Entry 2XBY (X-ray diffraction, 2.02 A resolution); this record covers chains A and L.

[Chain A]
Protein: Activated factor xa heavy chain
From: Homo sapiens
Notes: EC 3.4.21.6; fragment: heavy chain, residues 235-475
Reference sequence: P00742 (FA10_HUMAN); the construct lacks a stretch of the UniProt sequence and is renumbered around it, so the offset changes along the chain: 16-61 = UniProt 235-280; 62-124 = UniProt 282-344; 125-131 = UniProt 346-352; 132-145 = UniProt 355-368; 4 more segments
Sequence (241 residues; row label = number of the first residue in the row; note: 2 numbers in that range are skipped by the numbering (no residue carries them; nothing is unmodelled there); a row labelled like 131A-131B holds insertion residues (131A, then the next letters in order)):
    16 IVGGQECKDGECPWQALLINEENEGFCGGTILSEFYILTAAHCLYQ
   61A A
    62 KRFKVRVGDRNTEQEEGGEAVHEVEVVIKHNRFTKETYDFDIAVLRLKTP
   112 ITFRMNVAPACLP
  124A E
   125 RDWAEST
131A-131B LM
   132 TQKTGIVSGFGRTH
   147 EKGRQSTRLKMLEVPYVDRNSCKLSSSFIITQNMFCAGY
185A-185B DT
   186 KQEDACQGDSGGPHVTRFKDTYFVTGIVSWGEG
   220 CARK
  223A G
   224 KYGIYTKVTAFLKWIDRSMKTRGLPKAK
Not modelled in the structure: 246-251
Disulfide bonds: Cys-22/Cys-27, Cys-42/Cys-58, Cys-168/Cys-182, Cys-191/Cys-220
Bound ions: Ca2+: Asp-70, Asn-72, Gln-75, Glu-80; Na+: Tyr-185, Asp-185A, Arg-222, Lys-224
Ligand contacts: pyrrolidine-3 (63C; (3R,4R)-1-methylcarbamoylmethyl-pyrrolidine-3,4-dicarboxylic acid 3-[(4-chloro-phenyl)-amide] 4-{[2-fluoro-4-(2-oxo-2H-pyridin-1-yl)-phenyl]-amide}): Lys-96, Glu-97, Thr-98, Tyr-99, Arg-143, Glu-147, Phe-174, Asp-189, Ala-190, Cys-191, Gln-192, Val-213, Ser-214, Trp-215, Gly-216, Gly-218, Cys-220, Gly-226, Ile-227, Tyr-228
Curated features (UniProtKB/Swiss-Prot):
  - active site (Charge relay system): His-57, Asp-102, Ser-195

[Chain L]
Protein: Factor X light chain
From: Homo sapiens
Notes: EC 3.4.21.6; fragment: light chain, residues 126-180
Reference sequence: P00742 (FA10_HUMAN); residues 86-140 here correspond to UniProt positions 126-180 (UniProt number = residue number + 40)
Sequence (55 residues; numbered 86 to 140; the number before each row is that of its first residue):
    86 RKLCSLDNGDCDQFCHEEQNSVVCSCARGYTLADNGKACIPTGPYPCGKQ
   136 TLERR
Not modelled in the structure: 86-88, 101-107, 140
Disulfide bonds: Cys-89/Cys-100, Cys-96/Cys-109, Cys-111/Cys-124

[Chain A / chain L interface]
Disulfides between the chains: Cys-122(A)/Cys-132(L)
Residue-residue contacts (37):
  Asp-24(A) / Glu-138(L)
  Gly-25(A) / Gln-135(L)
  Gly-25(A) / Thr-136(L)  hydrogen bond (backbone-backbone)
  Glu-26(A) / Gln-135(L)  hydrogen bond (backbone-side chain)
  Trp-29(A) / Gly-133(L)
  Trp-29(A) / Lys-134(L)
  Phe-114(A) / Tyr-130(L)
  Arg-115(A) / Tyr-130(L)
  Arg-115(A) / Thr-136(L)
  Met-116(A) / Tyr-130(L)
  Met-116(A) / Thr-136(L)  hydrogen bond
  Met-116(A) / Leu-137(L)
  Met-116(A) / Glu-138(L)
  Asn-117(A) / Thr-136(L)  hydrogen bond (backbone-side chain)
  Pro-120(A) / Cys-132(L)
  Pro-120(A) / Gly-133(L)  hydrogen bond (backbone-backbone)
  Ala-121(A) / Cys-132(L)
  Cys-122(A) / Cys-132(L)  disulfide
  Cys-122(A) / Gly-133(L)  hydrogen bond (side chain-backbone)
  Leu-123(A) / Phe-99(L)
  Pro-124(A) / Phe-99(L)  hydrophobic
  Glu-124A(A) / Phe-99(L)
  Trp-127(A) / Asn-93(L)  hydrogen bond
  Trp-127(A) / Gln-98(L)
  Trp-127(A) / Phe-99(L)  hydrophobic
  Trp-127(A) / Cys-100(L)
  Phe-203(A) / Asn-93(L)
  Phe-203(A) / Asp-97(L)
  Lys-204(A) / Cys-96(L)
  Lys-204(A) / Asp-97(L)
  Asp-205(A) / Lys-134(L)  salt bridge
  Thr-206(A) / Gln-98(L)
  Thr-206(A) / Cys-132(L)
  Thr-206(A) / Gly-133(L)
  Thr-206(A) / Lys-134(L)  hydrogen bond
  Tyr-207(A) / Gly-133(L)  hydrogen bond (backbone-backbone)
  Phe-208(A) / Phe-99(L)  hydrophobic
Also at the interface, not in a pair above, chain A (25 interface residues in all): Pro-28, Ser-48, Ala-119, Thr-131
Also at the interface, not in a pair above, chain L (19 interface residues in all): Ser-110, Ala-112, Arg-113, Tyr-115, Pro-131

[Summary]
25 residues of chain A face 19 of chain L across their interface; the contacts include 1 disulfide bond, 9
hydrogen bonds and 1 salt bridge. Polar contacts include Asp-205(A)/Lys-134(L), Glu-26(A)/Gln-135(L) and
Met-116(A)/Thr-136(L). Chain A binds pyrrolidine-3.
Chain A is Activated factor xa heavy chain and chain L is Factor X light chain, both from Homo sapiens; the
structure, Factor Xa in complex with a pyrrolidine-3,4-dicarboxylic acid inhibitor, was determined by X-ray
diffraction together with 2XBV, 2XBW, 2XBX, 2XC0 and 2XC5 from the same study.
